7B0U - chains P and Q of the 60 polymer chains in the assembly; structure by electron microscopy, 3.86 A resolution.

# Chain P
Molecule: RsbR protein
Organism: Listeria innocua serovar 6a (strain ATCC BAA-680 / CLIP 11262)
Notes: engineered mutation(s): T175-TPO
UniProt: Q92DC6 (Q92DC6_LISIN); residues 1-278 here = UniProt positions 1-278
Chain sequence (278 residues; numbered 1 to 278; the number before each row is that of its first residue):
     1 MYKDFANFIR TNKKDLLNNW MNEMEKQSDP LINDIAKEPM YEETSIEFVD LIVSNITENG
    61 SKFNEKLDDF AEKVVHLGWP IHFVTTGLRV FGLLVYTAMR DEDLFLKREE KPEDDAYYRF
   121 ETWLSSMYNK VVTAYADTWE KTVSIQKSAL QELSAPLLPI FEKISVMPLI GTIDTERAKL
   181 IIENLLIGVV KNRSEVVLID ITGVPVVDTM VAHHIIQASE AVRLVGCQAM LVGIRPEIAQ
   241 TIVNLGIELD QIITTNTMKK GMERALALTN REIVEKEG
Not modelled in the structure: 275-278
Modified residues: T175 (phosphothreonine; TPO)

# Chain Q
Molecule: RsbR protein
Organism: Listeria innocua serovar 6a (strain ATCC BAA-680 / CLIP 11262)
UniProt: Q92DC6 (Q92DC6_LISIN); numbering as in UniProt (aligned over 1-278)
Chain sequence (278 residues; numbered 1 to 278; the number before each row is that of its first residue):
     1 MYKDFANFIR TNKKDLLNNW MNEMEKQSDP LINDIAKEPM YEETSIEFVD LIVSNITENG
    61 SKFNEKLDDF AEKVVHLGWP IHFVTTGLRV FGLLVYTAMR DEDLFLKREE KPEDDAYYRF
   121 ETWLSSMYNK VVTAYADTWE KTVSIQKSAL QELSAPLLPI FEKISVMPLI GTIDTERAKL
   181 IIENLLIGVV KNRSEVVLID ITGVPVVDTM VAHHIIQASE AVRLVGCQAM LVGIRPEIAQ
   241 TIVNLGIELD QIITTNTMKK GMERALALTN REIVEKEG
Not modelled in the structure: 275-278
What the authors report for this chain:
  - post-translational modification sites: T241
  - mutagenesis - T209A, T241A: increased signaling

# How chain P and chain Q interact
Pairs across the interface (78):
  I81(P) with I81(Q), hydrophobic; V132(Q); A136(Q), hydrophobic
  H82(P) with T133(Q), hydrogen bond
  T85(P) with Y128(Q); N129(Q); V132(Q)
  T86(P) with N129(Q), hydrogen bond (backbone-side chain)
  R89(P) with S125(Q); N129(Q)
  G92(P) with Y118(Q), hydrogen bond (backbone-side chain)
  L93(P) with Y118(Q), hydrogen bond (backbone-side chain); T122(Q)
  Y96(P) with D114(Q), hydrogen bond; Y117(Q); Y118(Q), hydrophobic
  D114(P) with Y96(Q)
  Y117(P) with Y117(Q)
  Y118(P) with G92(Q), hydrogen bond (side chain-backbone); L93(Q), hydrogen bond (side chain-backbone); Y96(Q)
  E121(P) with E121(Q)
  T122(P) with R89(Q); L93(Q)
  S125(P) with R89(Q), hydrogen bond
  S126(P) with R89(Q)
  Y128(P) with T85(Q); Y128(Q), hydrophobic
  N129(P) with H82(Q); T85(Q); T86(Q), hydrogen bond (side chain-backbone); R89(Q)
  V132(P) with I81(Q); H82(Q); T85(Q)
  T133(P) with H82(Q), hydrogen bond
  W139(P) with W139(Q); E140(Q); V143(Q)
  E140(P) with W139(Q)
  V143(P) with V143(Q), hydrophobic
  Q146(P) with Q146(Q); K147(Q); L150(Q)
  K147(P) with Q146(Q)
  A149(P) with L150(Q), hydrophobic
  L150(P) with A149(Q), hydrophobic; L150(Q), hydrophobic
  E152(P) with I170(Q)
  L153(P) with L153(Q); I170(Q), hydrophobic; G171(Q); R177(Q)
  P156(P) with I170(Q), hydrophobic
  L158(P) with I170(Q), hydrophobic; T202(Q)
  P159(P) with P168(Q), hydrophobic
  I160(P) with M258(Q)
  F161(P) with M262(Q), hydrophobic
  E162(P) with K259(Q), salt bridge
  P168(P) with P159(Q), hydrophobic
  I170(P) with E152(Q); L153(Q), hydrophobic; P156(Q), hydrophobic; L158(Q), hydrophobic
  G171(P) with E152(Q); L153(Q)
  R177(P) with L153(Q)
  D200(P) with L158(Q)
  T202(P) with L158(Q)
  M258(P) with P159(Q), hydrophobic; I160(Q)
  K259(P) with I160(Q); F161(Q); E162(Q), salt bridge
  I273(P) with I273(Q); V274(Q)
  V274(P) with I273(Q)
Also at the interface, not in a pair above, chain P (47 interface residues in all): A136, G203, M262
Also at the interface, not in a pair above, chain Q (48 interface residues in all): Y135, S154, D200, G203

# Summary
Chain P and chain Q form an interface of 47 and 48 residues respectively; the contacts include 10 hydrogen
bonds and 2 salt bridges. Among the polar pairs are E162(P)-K259(Q), K259(P)-E162(Q) and H82(P)-T133(Q). The
paper reports that T209A and T241A of chain Q increase signaling; a modification site at T241(Q).
Here chain P is RsbR protein and chain Q is RsbR protein, both from Listeria innocua serovar 6a (strain ATCC
BAA-680 / CLIP 11262). Entry 7B0U (Stressosome complex from Listeria innocua) was determined by electron
microscopy.
